Entry 3MG4 (X-ray diffraction, 3.11 A resolution); this record covers chains C and D of the 28 polymer chains in the assembly.

# Chain C
Protein: Proteasome component PRE6
Organism: Saccharomyces cerevisiae
Notes: EC 3.4.25.1
UniProt: P40303 (PSA7_YEAST); the construct lacks a stretch of the UniProt sequence and is renumbered around it, so the offset changes along the chain: 7-62 = UniProt 3-58; 63-143 = UniProt 60-140; 145-180 = UniProt 144-179; 182-203 = UniProt 184-205; 1 more segments
Sequence (241 residues; row label = number of the first residue in the row; note: 3 numbers in that range are skipped by the numbering (no residue carries them; nothing is unmodelled there); a row labelled like 180A-180D holds insertion residues (180A, then the next letters in order)):
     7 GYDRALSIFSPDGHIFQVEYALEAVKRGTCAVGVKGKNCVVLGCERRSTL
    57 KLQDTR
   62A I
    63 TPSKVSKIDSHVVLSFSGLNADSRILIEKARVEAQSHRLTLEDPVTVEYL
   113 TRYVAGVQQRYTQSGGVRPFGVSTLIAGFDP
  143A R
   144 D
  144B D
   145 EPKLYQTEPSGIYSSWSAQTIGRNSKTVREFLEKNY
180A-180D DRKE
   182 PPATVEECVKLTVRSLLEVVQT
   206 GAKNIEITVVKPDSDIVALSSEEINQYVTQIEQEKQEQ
Curated features (UniProtKB/Swiss-Prot):
  - modified residue: Thr63 (Phosphothreonine)

# Chain D
Protein: Proteasome component PUP2
Organism: Saccharomyces cerevisiae
Notes: EC 3.4.25.1
UniProt: P32379 (PSA5_YEAST); the construct lacks a stretch of the UniProt sequence and is renumbered around it, so the offset changes along the chain: 9-123 = UniProt 9-123; 125-144 = UniProt 131-150; 145-180 = UniProt 152-187; 184-202 = UniProt 191-209; 3 more segments
Sequence (242 residues; each row starts with the number of its first residue; note: 7 numbers in that range are skipped by the numbering (no residue carries them; nothing is unmodelled there); a row labelled like 123A-123G holds insertion residues (123A, then the next letters in order)):
     9 DRGVSTFSPEGRLFQVEYSLEAIKLGSTAIGIATKEGVVLGVEKRATSPL
    59 LESDSIEKIVEIDRHIGCAMSGLTADARSMIEHARTAAVTHNLYYDEDIN
   109 VESLTQSVCDLALRF
123A-123G GEGASGE
   125 ERLMSRPFGVALLIAGHDAD
  144A D
   145 GYQLFHAEPSGTFYRYNAKAIGSGSEGAQAELLNEW
180C-180E HSS
   184 LTLKEAELLVLKILKQVME
   205 EKLDE
209A-209B NN
   210 AQLSCITKQDGFKIYDNEKTAELI
   235 KELKEKEAAE
Metal / ion sites: Mg2+: Glu105 (shared with 2 residues of chain L)

# How chain C and chain D interact
Residue-residue contacts (61):
  Asp9(C) - Glu123B(D)
  Arg10(C) - Asp9(D)  salt bridge
  Ala11(C) - Val12(D)  hydrophobic
  Ala11(C) - Ser129(D)
  Ser13(C) - Ser129(D)
  Ser13(C) - Arg130(D)
  Ile14(C) - Val12(D)  hydrophobic
  Ile14(C) - Gln23(D)
  Phe15(C) - Gln23(D)
  Phe15(C) - Tyr26(D)
  Phe15(C) - Ser27(D)
  Phe15(C) - Ala30(D)  hydrophobic
  Phe15(C) - Leu81(D)  hydrophobic
  Phe15(C) - Arg130(D)
  Phe15(C) - Pro131(D)
  Phe15(C) - Gly133(D)
  Ser16(C) - Tyr26(D)
  Pro17(C) - Tyr26(D)  hydrophobic
  Pro17(C) - Glu29(D)
  Gly19(C) - Tyr26(D)
  Gly19(C) - Glu29(D)
  Gly19(C) - Ala30(D)
  His20(C) - Leu33(D)
  Ile21(C) - Leu81(D)  hydrophobic
  Ile21(C) - Arg130(D)
  Lys41(C) - Glu60(D)  salt bridge
  Gln121(C) - Ala83(D)
  Gln121(C) - Asp84(D)
  Thr124(C) - Arg130(D)  hydrogen bond (backbone-side chain)
  Gln125(C) - Met128(D)
  Gln125(C) - Ser129(D)  hydrogen bond (backbone-backbone)
  Gln125(C) - Arg130(D)
  Gln125(C) - Pro131(D)
  Gln125(C) - Phe132(D)
  Ser126(C) - Ser129(D)
  Gly127(C) - Ser129(D)
  Ser154(C) - Ala83(D)
  Gly155(C) - Ala83(D)
  Ile156(C) - Thr82(D)
  Ile156(C) - Ala83(D)
  Tyr157(C) - Arg86(D)
  Ser158(C) - Leu59(D)
  Ser158(C) - Ser63(D)
  Ser159(C) - Leu59(D)
  Ser159(C) - Glu60(D)  hydrogen bond
  Ser159(C) - Ser63(D)  hydrogen bond (backbone-side chain)
  Trp160(C) - Ser56(D)
  Trp160(C) - Leu58(D)
  Trp160(C) - Leu59(D)
  Trp160(C) - Glu60(D)
  Ser161(C) - Leu58(D)  hydrogen bond (backbone-backbone)
  Ser161(C) - Glu60(D)
  Ala162(C) - Leu58(D)
  Leu176(C) - Leu58(D)  hydrophobic
  Glu177(C) - Ser56(D)  hydrogen bond
  Glu177(C) - Pro57(D)
  Glu177(C) - Leu58(D)
  Arg180B(C) - Pro57(D)  hydrogen bond (side chain-backbone)
  Arg180B(C) - Leu58(D)  hydrogen bond (side chain-backbone)
  Arg180B(C) - Leu59(D)  hydrogen bond (side chain-backbone)
  Arg180B(C) - Glu60(D)
Interface residues without a listed pair, chain C (32 interface residues in all): Asp18, Arg173, Tyr180
Interface residues without a listed pair, chain D (29 interface residues in all): Thr55, Ser87, Gly123A

# Summary
Chain C and chain D form an interface of 32 and 29 residues respectively; the contacts include 9 hydrogen
bonds and 2 salt bridges. Among the polar pairs are Arg10(C)-Asp9(D), Lys41(C)-Glu60(D) and
Thr124(C)-Arg130(D).
Here chain C is Proteasome component PRE6 and chain D is Proteasome component PUP2, both from Saccharomyces
cerevisiae. Entry 3MG4 (Structure of yeast 20S proteasome with Compound 1) was determined by X-ray
diffraction, deposited together with 3MG0, 3MG6, 3MG7 and 3MG8.
